Entry 5CPK (X-ray diffraction, 2.63 A resolution); this record covers chains H and J of the 10 polymer chains in the assembly.

Chain H:
Molecule: Histone H2B type 1-J
Organism: Homo sapiens
Reference sequence: P06899 (H2B1J_HUMAN); residues 0-125 here correspond to UniProt positions 1-126 (UniProt number = residue number + 1)
Sequence (129 residues; row label = number of the first residue in the row; numbers below 1 keep their minus sign (Gly-3 is residue -3)):
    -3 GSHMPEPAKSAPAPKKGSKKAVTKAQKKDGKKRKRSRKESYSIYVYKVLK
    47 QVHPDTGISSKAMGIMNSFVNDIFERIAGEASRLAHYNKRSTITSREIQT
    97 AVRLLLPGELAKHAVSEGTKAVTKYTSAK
Disordered / not traced: -3 to 33, 125
Sequence notes: expression tag (-3 to -1)
Swiss-Prot annotation at these positions:
  - modified residue: Pro1 (N-acetylproline), Glu2 (ADP-ribosyl glutamic acid), Lys5 (N6-(2-hydroxyisobutyryl)lysine), Ser6 (ADP-ribosylserine), Lys11 (N6-(beta-hydroxybutyryl)lysine), Lys12 (N6-(2-hydroxyisobutyryl)lysine), Ser14 (Phosphoserine), Lys15 (N6-acetyllysine), Lys16 (N6-(beta-hydroxybutyryl)lysine), Lys20 (N6-(2-hydroxyisobutyryl)lysine), Lys23 (N6-(2-hydroxyisobutyryl)lysine), Lys24 (N6-(2-hydroxyisobutyryl)lysine), Lys34 (N6-(2-hydroxyisobutyryl)lysine), Glu35 (PolyADP-ribosyl glutamic acid), Ser36 (Phosphoserine), Lys43 (N6-(2-hydroxyisobutyryl)lysine), Lys46 (N6-(2-hydroxyisobutyryl)lysine), Lys57 (N6,N6-dimethyllysine), Arg79 (Dimethylated arginine), Lys85 (N6,N6,N6-trimethyllysine) and 6 more in UniProt
  - glycosylation: Ser112 (O-linked (GlcNAc) serine)
  - cross-link (Glycyl lysine isopeptide (Lys-Gly)): Lys5 (interchain with G-Cter in SUMO2), Lys20 (interchain with G-Cter in SUMO2), Lys34 (interchain with G-Cter in ubiquitin), Lys120 (interchain with G-Cter in ubiquitin)

Chain J:
Molecule: 145-nt DNA strand
Sequence (145 nucleotides; row label = number of the first residue in the row):
     1 ATCATTTCCATTCGAAGATTCCATTCGAATCCATTCGAAAATGATTACAT
    51 TCGAATCCATTCGAAGATTCCATTTGAGCCTGTTCGAAAATTCCATTTGA
   101 GTCCAACCAATGATTCCTCTCATTTCCATTCAATGATTCCATGAT
Modified residues: 5CM (5-methyl-2'-deoxy-cytidine-5'-monophosphate) at position 13, 5CM (5-methyl-2'-deoxy-cytidine-5'-monophosphate) at position 26, 5CM (5-methyl-2'-deoxy-cytidine-5'-monophosphate) at position 36, 5CM (5-methyl-2'-deoxy-cytidine-5'-monophosphate) at position 52, 5CM (5-methyl-2'-deoxy-cytidine-5'-monophosphate) at position 62, 5CM (5-methyl-2'-deoxy-cytidine-5'-monophosphate) at position 85

Interface between chain H and chain J:
Residue-residue contacts (13):
  Lys34(H) - DC103(J)  salt bridge to the phosphate
  Tyr42(H) - DT20(J)  hydrogen bond to the phosphate
  Gly53(H) - DT20(J)  phosphate contact
  Ile54(H) - DT19(J)  sugar contact
  Ile54(H) - DT20(J)  phosphate contact
  Ser55(H) - DT19(J)  phosphate contact
  Ser56(H) - DT19(J)  hydrogen bond to the phosphate
  Arg86(H) - DA39(J)  phosphate contact
  Arg86(H) - DA40(J)  salt bridge to the phosphate
  Ser87(H) - DA38(J)  hydrogen bond to the phosphate
  Ser87(H) - DA39(J)  hydrogen bond to the phosphate
  Thr88(H) - DA38(J)  phosphate contact
  Thr88(H) - DA39(J)  hydrogen bond to the phosphate
Other interface residues (no listed pair), chain J (7 interface residues in all): DC21

In short:
The interface between chain H and chain J involves 9 residues on one side and 7 on the other; the contacts
include 5 hydrogen bonds and 2 salt bridges. Among the polar pairs are Tyr42(H)-DT20(J), Ser56(H)-DT19(J) and
Ser87(H)-DA38(J).
Here chain H is Histone H2B type 1-J (Homo sapiens) and chain J is a 145-nt DNA strand. Entry 5CPK (Nucleosome
containing methylated Sat2L DNA) was determined by X-ray diffraction (same publication as 5CPI and 5CPJ).
